Entry 6MMH (electron microscopy, 8.21 A resolution (very low resolution: no residue pairs are listed; an interface is given only as per-side residue counts)); this record covers chains A and B of the 4 polymer chains in the assembly.

Chain A:
Molecule: Glutamate receptor ionotropic, NMDA 1
From: Rattus norvegicus
Reference sequence: P35439 (NMDZ1_RAT), isoform P35439-5; residue numbers follow UniProt; this construct covers 1-838
Amino-acid sequence (838 residues; numbered 1 to 838; the number before each row is that of its first residue):
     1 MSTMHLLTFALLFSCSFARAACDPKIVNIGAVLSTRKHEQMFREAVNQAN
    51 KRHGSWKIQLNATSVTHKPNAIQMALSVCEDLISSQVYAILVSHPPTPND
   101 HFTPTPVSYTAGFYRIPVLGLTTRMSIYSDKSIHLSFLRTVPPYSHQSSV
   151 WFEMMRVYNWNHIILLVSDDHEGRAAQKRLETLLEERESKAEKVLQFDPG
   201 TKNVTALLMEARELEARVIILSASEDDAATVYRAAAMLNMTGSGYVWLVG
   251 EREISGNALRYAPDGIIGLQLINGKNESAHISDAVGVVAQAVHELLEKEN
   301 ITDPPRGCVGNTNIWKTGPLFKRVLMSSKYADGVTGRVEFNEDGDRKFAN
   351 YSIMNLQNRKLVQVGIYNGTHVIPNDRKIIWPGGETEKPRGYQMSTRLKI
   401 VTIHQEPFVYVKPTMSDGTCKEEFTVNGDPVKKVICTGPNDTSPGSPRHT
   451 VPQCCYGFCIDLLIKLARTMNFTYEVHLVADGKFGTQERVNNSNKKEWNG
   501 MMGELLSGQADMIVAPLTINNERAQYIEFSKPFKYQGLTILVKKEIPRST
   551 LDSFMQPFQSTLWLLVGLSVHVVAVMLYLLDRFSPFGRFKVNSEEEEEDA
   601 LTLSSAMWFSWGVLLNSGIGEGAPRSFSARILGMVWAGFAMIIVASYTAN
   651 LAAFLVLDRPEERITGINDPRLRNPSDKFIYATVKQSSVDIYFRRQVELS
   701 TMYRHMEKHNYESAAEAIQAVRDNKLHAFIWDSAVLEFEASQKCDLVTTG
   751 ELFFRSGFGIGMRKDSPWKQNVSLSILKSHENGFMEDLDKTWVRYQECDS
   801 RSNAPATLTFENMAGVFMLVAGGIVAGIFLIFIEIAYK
Not modelled in the structure: 1-24, 548-551, 586-600, 618-626, 798-807
Disulfides: C420-C454, C436-C455
Covalently attached groups: N-acetylglucosamine (NAG) linked to N61, N203, N239, N276, N300, N350, N368, N440, N471, N491, N771
UniProt features mapped onto this chain:
  - region: L603 to P624 (Pore-forming)
  - binding site (glycine): P516, T518, R523, S688, D732
  - glycosylation (N-linked (GlcNAc...) asparagine): N61, N203, N239, N276, N300, N350, N368, N440, N471, N491, N674, N771

Chain B:
Molecule: Glutamate receptor ionotropic, NMDA 2A
From: Rattus norvegicus
Reference sequence: Q00959 (NMDE1_RAT); residues 1-837 here = UniProt positions 1-837
Amino-acid sequence (837 residues; each row starts with the number of its first residue):
     1 MGRLGYWTLLVLPALLVWRDPAQNAAAEKGPPALNIAVLLGHSHDVTERE
    51 LRNLWGPEQATGLPLDVNVVALLMNRTDPKSLITHVCDLMSGARIHGLVF
   101 GDDTDQEAVAQMLDFISSQTFIPILGIHGGASMIMADKDPTSTFFQFGAS
   151 IQQQATVMLKIMQDYDWHVFSLVTTIFPGYRDFISFIKTTVDNSFVGWDM
   201 QNVITLDTSFEDAKTQVQLKKIHSSVILLYCSKDEAVLILSEARSLGLTG
   251 YDFFWIVPSLVSGNTELIPKEFPSGLISVSYDDWDYSLEARVRDGLGILT
   301 TAASSMLEKFSYIPEAKASCYGQAEKPETPLHTLHQFMVNVTWDGKDLSF
   351 TEEGYQVHPRLVVIVLNKDREWEKVGKWENQTLSLRHAVWPRYKSFSDCE
   401 PDDNHLSIVTLEEAPFVIVEDIDPLTETCVRNTVPCRKFVKINNSTNEGM
   451 NVKKCCKGFCIDILKKLSRTVKFTYDLYLVTNGKHGKKVNNVWNGMIGEV
   501 VYQRAVMAVGSLTINEERSEVVDFSVPFVETGISVMVSRSNGTVSPSAFL
   551 EPFSASVWVMMFVMLLIVSAIAVFVFEYFSPVGYNRNLAKGKAPHGPSFT
   601 IGKAIWLLWGLVFNNSVPVQNPKGTTSKIMVSVWAFFAVIFLASYTANLA
   651 AFMIQEEFVDQVTGLSDKKFQRPHDYSPPFRFGTVPNGSTERNIRNNYPY
   701 MHQYMTRFNQRGVEDALVSLKTGKLDAFIYDAAVLNYKAGRDEGCKLVTI
   751 GSGYIFATTGYGIALQKGSPWKRQIDLALLQFVGDGEMEELETLWLTGIC
   801 HNEKNEVMSSQLDIDNMAGVFYMLAAAMALSLITFIW
Not modelled in the structure: 1-33, 324-329, 580-597, 803-808
Disulfides: C87-C320, C429-C455
Covalently attached groups: N-acetylglucosamine (NAG) linked to N75, N340, N380, N443, N444, N687
Sequence notes: conflict T758 (Ser in Q00959)

Interface between chain A and chain B:
At this resolution (8 A) residue pairs are not listed: 67 residues of chain A and 60 of chain B lie at the interface.

In short:
67 residues of chain A face 60 of chain B across their interface. Covalently linked N-acetylglucosamine: at
N61(A), N203(A), N239(A), N276(A), N300(A) and N350(A) and 5 more. N-acetylglucosamine is covalently linked to
N75(B), N340(B), N380(B), N443(B), N444(B) and N687(B).
Here chain A is Glutamate receptor ionotropic, NMDA 1 and chain B is Glutamate receptor ionotropic, NMDA 2A,
both from Rattus norvegicus. Entry 6MMH (Diheteromeric NMDA receptor GluN1/GluN2A in the 'Extended-2'
conformation, in complex with glycine and glutamate, in the ...) was determined by electron microscopy (same
publication as 6MM9, 6MMA, 6MMB, 6MMG, 6MMI, 6MMJ and 12 further entries).
